Entry 3C39 (X-ray diffraction, 1.85 A resolution); this record covers chain A.

Chain A:
Name: Phosphoglycerate kinase 1
From: Homo sapiens
Notes: EC 2.7.2.3
UniProtKB: P00558 (PGK1_HUMAN); residues 0-416 here correspond to UniProt positions 1-417 (UniProt number = residue number + 1)
Chain sequence (420 residues; row label = number of the first residue in the row; numbers below 1 keep their minus sign (Gly-3 is residue -3)):
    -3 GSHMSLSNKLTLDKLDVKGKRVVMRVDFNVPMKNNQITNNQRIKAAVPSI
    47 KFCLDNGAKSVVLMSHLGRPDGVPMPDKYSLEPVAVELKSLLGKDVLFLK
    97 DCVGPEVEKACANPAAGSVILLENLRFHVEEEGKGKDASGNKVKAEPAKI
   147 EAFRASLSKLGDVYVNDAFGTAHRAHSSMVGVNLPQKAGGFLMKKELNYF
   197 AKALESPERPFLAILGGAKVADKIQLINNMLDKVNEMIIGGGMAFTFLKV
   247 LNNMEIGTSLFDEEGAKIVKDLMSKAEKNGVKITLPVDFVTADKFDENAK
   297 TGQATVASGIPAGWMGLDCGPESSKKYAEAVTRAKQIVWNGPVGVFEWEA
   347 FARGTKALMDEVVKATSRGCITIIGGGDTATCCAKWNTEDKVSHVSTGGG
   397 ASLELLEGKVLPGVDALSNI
Disordered / not traced: -3 to 0, 133-139, 373-385
Construct notes: expression tag (-3 to -1)
Small-molecule neighbours: 3-phosphoglyceric acid (3PG): Asp23, Asn25, Arg38, His62, Gly64, Arg65, Arg122, Gly166, Thr167, His169, Arg170, Gly396
UniProt features mapped onto this chain:
  - region: Gln37 to Ala42 (Mitochondrial targeting region exposed following cis-trans isomerization by PIN1 and recognized by the TOM complex for mitochondrial translocation of the protein)
  - binding site ((2R)-3-phosphoglycerate): Val22, Asp23, Phe24, Asn25, Gln37, Arg38, Ser61, His62, Gly64, Arg65, Leu121, Arg122, His169, Arg170
  - binding site (ADP): Gly213, Gly237, Phe342
  - binding site (CDP): Gly213, Asp218, Gly237, Gly337, Val339, Phe342
  - binding site (AMP): Ala214, Lys215, Lys219, Gly238, Gly312, Glu343
  - binding site (ATP): Ala214, Lys219, Gly238, Gly312, Glu343, Asp374, Thr375
  - binding site (Mg(2+)): Ala214, Ala217, Asp218, Asp374
  - modified residue: Ser1 (N-acetylserine), Ser3 (Phosphoserine), Lys5 (N6-succinyllysine), Lys10 (N6-acetyllysine), Lys47 (N6-acetyllysine), Lys74 (N6-acetyllysine), Tyr75 (Phosphotyrosine), Lys85 (N6-acetyllysine), Lys90 (N6-acetyllysine), Lys96 (N6-(2-hydroxyisobutyryl)lysine), Lys130 (N6-acetyllysine), Lys145 (N6-acetyllysine), Lys190 (N6-succinyllysine), Tyr195 (Phosphotyrosine), Lys198 (N6-acetyllysine), Ser202 (Phosphoserine), Lys215 (N6-(2-hydroxyisobutyryl)lysine), Lys219 (N6-(2-hydroxyisobutyryl)lysine), Lys266 (N6-acetyllysine), Lys290 (N6-acetyllysine) and 2 more in UniProt
What the authors report for this chain:
  - binding site for 3-phosphoglyceric acid: Arg170
  - mutagenesis - E343A: decreased catalytic activity on d-ADP
  - catalytic residues: Lys215 (citing earlier work)

Overview:
Chain A binds 3-phosphoglyceric acid. Curated annotation (UniProt) lists 14 (2R)-3-phosphoglycerate-binding
residues, 3 ADP-binding residues, 6 CDP-binding residues and 6 AMP-binding residues. From the paper: the
catalytic residue Lys215; E343A reduces catalytic activity on d-ADP.
Chain A is Phosphoglycerate kinase 1 (Homo sapiens); the structure, Crystal Structure of human
phosphoglycerate kinase bound to 3-phosphoglycerate, was determined by X-ray diffraction together with 2ZGV,
3C3A, 3C3B and 3C3C from the same study.
